3TIX - chains A and B; structure by X-ray diffraction, 2.90 A resolution.

== Chain A ==
Protein: Ubiquitin-like protein SMT3, RNA-induced transcriptional silencing complex protein tas3
Organism: Saccharomyces cerevisiae
Notes: fragment: n-terminal domain
UniProtKB: chimeric construct of Q12306, O94687: residues -87 to 8 from Q12306 (SMT3_YEAST) positions 3-98 (UniProt number = residue number + 90); residues 9-83 from O94687 positions 9-83 (same numbers)
Amino-acid sequence (207 residues; row label = number of the first residue in the row; numbers below 1 keep their minus sign (Met-123 is residue -123)):
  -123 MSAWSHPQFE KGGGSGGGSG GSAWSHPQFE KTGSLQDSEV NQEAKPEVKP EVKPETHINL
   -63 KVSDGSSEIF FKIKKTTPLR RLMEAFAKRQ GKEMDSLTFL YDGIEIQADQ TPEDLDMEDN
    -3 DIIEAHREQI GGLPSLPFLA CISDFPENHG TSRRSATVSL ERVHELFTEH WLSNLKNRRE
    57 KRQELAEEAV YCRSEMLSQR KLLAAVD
Unresolved in the structure: -123 to -70
Differences from the reference sequence: initiating methionine (-123); expression tag (-122 to -88); conflict Thr-26 (Arg64 in Q12306), Glu-19 (Arg71 in Q12306)
Swiss-Prot annotation at these positions:
  - modified residue: Ser-86 (Phosphoserine)
  - cross-link: Gly8 (Glycyl lysine isopeptide (Gly-Lys) (interchain with K-? in acceptor proteins))
From the paper describing this entry:
  - binding site for chloride ion: Arg69

== Chain B ==
Protein: Chromo domain-containing protein 1
Organism: Schizosaccharomyces pombe (strain 972 / ATCC 24843)
Notes: fragment: c-terminal half
UniProtKB: Q10103 (CHP1_SCHPO); residues 504-960 here = UniProt positions 504-960
Amino-acid sequence (458 residues; numbered 503 to 960; the number before each row is that of its first residue):
   503 MISESEDLSS ASTLSDYFRF VLRVGKSLYY AGELSFDISK LKAETEHQQL LRSLVSCKQV
   563 DVLRFVTSQY LEVFGTCLTK VLSGSLCIRS DVDMTHFKNI LNRGNGAGIV LGSNYTLLLF
   623 TEDNNALMNL YDCQGQSNSP FWMVIFEPLE SILVEWSAKN LRPKKPYHKS QSYLSYLLQL
   683 GHIDLHKIGA FQATQILIVS KQPSPEAEEL EDTFREAAIP TFRGLEIPES LFLSQNVFVF
   743 LNVSLEDDFD QLQFLTLAKR KSCKFFLFGL SLPLKSPNDS HVGTDFKKNN EPLDKLTYSQ
   803 YLRPMFPKGG VVSVTLSALI KTPRLLELIS PFLEIKKDSW ILILPPSIVD MVKSYFVTNN
   863 PDKSLLEIQN LLNTLQRYLT NPALKNVTLY QDWDIVIDDS ADVSLASTLQ LYQKKNYDKY
   923 RRFVLIHELK NELTPVNGLD IVDYDEFKET FMRAIGLK
Unresolved in the structure: 503-514, 778-798, 957-960
Differences from the reference sequence: initiating methionine (503)
Metal / ion sites: K+: Phe734, Ser736, Lys763

== How chain A and chain B interact ==
Pairs across the interface (103; chain A residue first):
  Arg-35(A) - Pro705(B)
  Ser11(A) - Cys579(B)
  Ser11(A) - Leu655(B)
  Leu12(A) - Trp658(B)  hydrophobic
  Pro13(A) - Phe576(B)  hydrophobic
  Phe14(A) - Leu573(B)  hydrophobic
  Phe14(A) - Phe576(B)
  Phe14(A) - Cys579(B)  hydrophobic
  Phe14(A) - Leu580(B)  hydrophobic
  Phe14(A) - Ile611(B)  hydrophobic
  Leu15(A) - Leu655(B)
  Leu15(A) - Ser659(B)  hydrogen bond (backbone-side chain)
  Leu15(A) - Asn662(B)  hydrogen bond (backbone-side chain)
  Ala16(A) - Asn662(B)  hydrogen bond (backbone-side chain)
  Cys17(A) - Tyr572(B)  hydrophobic
  Cys17(A) - Phe576(B)  hydrophobic
  Ile18(A) - Arg566(B)  hydrogen bond (backbone-side chain)
  Ile18(A) - Phe567(B)
  Ile18(A) - Leu613(B)  hydrophobic
  Ile18(A) - Ser659(B)
  Ile18(A) - Asn662(B)  hydrogen bond (backbone-side chain)
  Ser19(A) - Arg566(B)
  Ser19(A) - Phe567(B)  hydrogen bond (backbone-backbone)
  Asp20(A) - Lys528(B)  salt bridge
  Asp20(A) - Leu565(B)
  Asp20(A) - Arg566(B)  salt bridge
  Asp20(A) - Phe567(B)
  Phe21(A) - Val526(B)  hydrophobic
  Phe21(A) - Val564(B)  hydrophobic
  Phe21(A) - Leu565(B)  hydrogen bond (backbone-backbone)
  Phe21(A) - Arg566(B)
  Phe21(A) - Phe567(B)  hydrophobic
  Phe21(A) - Phe599(B)  hydrophobic
  Phe21(A) - Ile602(B)  hydrophobic
  Phe21(A) - Leu603(B)  hydrophobic
  Phe21(A) - Gly610(B)
  Pro22(A) - Phe567(B)
  Pro22(A) - Ile602(B)
  Pro22(A) - Arg605(B)
  Glu23(A) - Gly527(B)
  Glu23(A) - Lys528(B)  hydrogen bond (side chain-backbone)
  Glu23(A) - Ser529(B)
  Glu23(A) - Arg605(B)  hydrogen bond (backbone-side chain)
  Asn24(A) - Arg605(B)
  Arg29(A) - Tyr572(B)
  Ala32(A) - Tyr572(B)
  Val34(A) - Leu663(B)
  Val34(A) - Arg664(B)
  Val34(A) - Pro665(B)
  Ser35(A) - Asn662(B)  hydrogen bond (side chain-backbone)
  Ser35(A) - Leu663(B)
  Glu37(A) - Pro665(B)
  Glu37(A) - Tyr669(B)
  Glu37(A) - Tyr675(B)
  Glu37(A) - Tyr678(B)
  Arg38(A) - Lys661(B)  hydrogen bond (side chain-backbone)
  Arg38(A) - Asn662(B)
  Arg38(A) - Arg664(B)
  Arg38(A) - Pro665(B)
  Arg38(A) - Lys666(B)
  Val39(A) - Asn662(B)
  His40(A) - Tyr675(B)  hydrogen bond
  His40(A) - Leu679(B)
  Glu41(A) - Pro665(B)
  Glu41(A) - Lys666(B)  hydrogen bond (side chain-backbone)
  Glu41(A) - Lys667(B)  hydrogen bond (side chain-backbone)
  Glu41(A) - Leu682(B)
  Leu42(A) - Trp658(B)
  Phe43(A) - Trp658(B)  hydrophobic
  Thr44(A) - Leu682(B)
  Thr44(A) - Gly683(B)
  Glu45(A) - His684(B)  salt bridge
  His46(A) - Trp658(B)
  Leu48(A) - His684(B)
  Leu48(A) - Tyr803(B)  hydrophobic
  Leu51(A) - Leu772(B)  hydrophobic
  Leu51(A) - Leu774(B)  hydrophobic
  Lys52(A) - Lys777(B)
  Arg58(A) - Leu772(B)  hydrogen bond (side chain-backbone)
  Arg58(A) - Leu774(B)
  Gln59(A) - Pro705(B)
  Leu61(A) - Leu772(B)  hydrophobic
  Leu61(A) - Leu774(B)  hydrophobic
  Ala62(A) - Glu708(B)
  Ala62(A) - Leu772(B)
  Glu63(A) - Pro707(B)
  Val66(A) - Pro707(B)
  Val66(A) - Glu708(B)
  Val66(A) - Glu711(B)
  Arg69(A) - Leu679(B)
  Arg69(A) - Leu680(B)
  Arg69(A) - Glu711(B)  salt bridge
  Leu73(A) - Tyr675(B)  hydrophobic
  Leu73(A) - Leu679(B)
  Arg76(A) - Tyr669(B)
  Arg76(A) - Tyr675(B)
  Leu78(A) - Val575(B)  hydrophobic
  Leu78(A) - Phe576(B)  hydrophobic
  Leu79(A) - Tyr572(B)  hydrophobic
  Leu79(A) - Phe576(B)  hydrophobic
  Val82(A) - Gln571(B)
  Val82(A) - Tyr572(B)  hydrophobic
  Asp83(A) - Gln571(B)
Interface residues without a listed pair, chain A (51 interface residues in all): Lys-36, Gly-33, Gly8, Leu36, Trp47, Met72
Interface residues without a listed pair, chain B (56 interface residues in all): Val568, Gly577, Leu651, Leu676, Asn744, Val745, Ser746, Ser773

== In short ==
51 residues of chain A and 56 residues of chain B are in contact; the contacts include 15 hydrogen bonds and 4
salt bridges. Polar pairs include Asp20(A)-Lys528(B), Asp20(A)-Arg566(B) and Glu45(A)-His684(B). Phe734(B),
Ser736(B) and Lys763(B) form the K+ site. From the paper: a binding site for chloride ion at Arg69(A).
Chain A is Ubiquitin-like protein SMT3, RNA-induced transcriptional silencing complex protein tas3
(Saccharomyces cerevisiae) and chain B is Chromo domain-containing protein 1 (Schizosaccharomyces pombe
(strain 972 / ATCC 24843)); the structure, Crystal structure of the Chp1-Tas3 complex core, was determined by
X-ray diffraction.
